3D6O - chain A; structure by X-ray diffraction, 1.58 A resolution.

[Chain A]
Protein: Ribonuclease pancreatic
From: Bos taurus
Notes: EC 3.1.27.5
Reference sequence: P61823 (RNAS1_BOVIN); residues 1-124 here correspond to UniProt positions 27-150 (UniProt number = residue number + 26)
Amino-acid sequence (124 residues; row label = number of the first residue in the row):
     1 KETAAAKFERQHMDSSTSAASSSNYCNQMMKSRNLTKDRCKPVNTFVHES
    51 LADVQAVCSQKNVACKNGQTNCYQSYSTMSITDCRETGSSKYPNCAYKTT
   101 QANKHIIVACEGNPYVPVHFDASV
Disulfide bonds: Cys26-Cys84, Cys40-Cys95, Cys58-Cys110, Cys65-Cys72
Residues lining bound ligands: U1S (1-{5-deoxy-5-[4-(ethoxycarbonyl)piperidin-1-yl]-alpha-L-arabinofuranosyl}pyrimidine-2,4(1H,3H)-dione): Gln11, His12, Lys41, Val43, Asn44, Thr45, Lys66, His119, Phe120, Asp121, Ala122, Ser123
Swiss-Prot annotation at these positions:
  - active site: His12 (Proton acceptor), His119 (Proton donor)
  - binding site (substrate): Lys7, Arg10, Lys41 to Thr45, Lys66, Arg85
  - glycosylation: Lys1 (N-linked (Glc) (glycation) lysine), Lys7 (N-linked (Glc) (glycation) lysine), Asn34 (N-linked (GlcNAc...) asparagine), Lys37 (N-linked (Glc) (glycation) lysine), Lys41 (N-linked (Glc) (glycation) lysine)

[In short]
Bound to chain A: compound U1S. From UniProt: active-site residues His12 and His119 and 9 substrate-binding
residues.
Chain A is Ribonuclease pancreatic (Bos taurus); the structure, The RNase A- 5'-Deoxy-5'-N-(ethyl
isonipecotatyl)uridine complex, was determined by X-ray diffraction (same publication as 3D6P, 3D6Q, 3D7B,
3D8Y and 3D8Z).
